9BPV - chains A and C of the 3 polymer chains in the assembly; structure by electron microscopy, 3.00 A resolution.

# Chain A
Name: Interleukin-10 receptor subunit beta
From: Homo sapiens
UniProt: Q08334 (I10R2_HUMAN); residues 20-220 here = UniProt positions 20-220
Chain sequence (212 residues; row label = number of the first residue in the row):
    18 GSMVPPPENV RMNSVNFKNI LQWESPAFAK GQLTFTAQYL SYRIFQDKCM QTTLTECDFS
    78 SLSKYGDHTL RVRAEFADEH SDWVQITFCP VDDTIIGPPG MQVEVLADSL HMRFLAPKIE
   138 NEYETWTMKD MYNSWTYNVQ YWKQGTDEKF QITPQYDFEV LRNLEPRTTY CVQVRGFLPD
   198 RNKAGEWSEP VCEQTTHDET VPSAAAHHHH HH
Unresolved in the structure: 18-19, 215-229
Disulfide bonds: Cys66-Cys74, Cys188-Cys209
Differences from the reference sequence: expression tag (18-19, 221-229); conflict Gln49 (Asn in Q08334), Gln68 (Asn in Q08334), Gln102 (Asn in Q08334), Asp147 (Asn in Q08334), Met148 (Val in Q08334), Gln161 (Asn in Q08334), Arg184 (Trp in Q08334)
UniProt features mapped onto this chain:
  - natural variant: Lys47 (K47E: Risk factor for HBV infection)

# Chain C
Name: Interferon lambda-3
From: Homo sapiens
UniProt: Q8IZI9 (IFNL3_HUMAN); residues 1-163 here correspond to UniProt positions 34-196 (UniProt number = residue number + 33)
Chain sequence (176 residues; numbered -1 to 174; the number before each row is that of its first residue; numbers below 1 keep their minus sign (Gly-1 is residue -1)):
    -1 GSARGCHIAQ FKSLSPQELQ AFKRAKDALE ESLLLKDCKC RSRLFPRTWD LRQLQVRERP
    59 VALEAELALT LKVLEATADT DPALGDVLDQ PLHTLHHILS QLRACIQPQP TAGPRTRGRL
   119 HHWLHRLQEA PKKESPGCLE ASVTFNLFRL LTRDLNCVAS GDLCVAAAHH HHHHHH
Unresolved in the structure: -1 to 3, 106-114, 164-174
Disulfide bonds: Cys4-Cys103, Cys38-Cys136, Cys155-Cys162
Differences from the reference sequence: expression tag (-1 to 0, 164-174)

# Chain A / chain C interface
Pairs across the interface (33; chain A residue first):
  Ser58(A) - Asp87(C)  hydrogen bond
  Tyr59(A) - Glu73(C)  hydrogen bond
  Tyr59(A) - Asp87(C)  hydrogen bond (backbone-side chain)
  Tyr59(A) - Leu90(C)  hydrophobic
  Arg60(A) - Asp77(C)  salt bridge
  Ile61(A) - Asp87(C)
  Ser78(A) - Gln88(C)
  Leu79(A) - Gln88(C)
  Ser80(A) - Glu16(C)  hydrogen bond
  Ser80(A) - Gln88(C)
  Ser80(A) - Thr92(C)
  Tyr82(A) - Phe9(C)  hydrophobic
  Tyr82(A) - Ser11(C)  hydrogen bond (side chain-backbone)
  Tyr82(A) - Leu12(C)
  Tyr82(A) - Ser13(C)  hydrogen bond (side chain-backbone)
  Tyr82(A) - Glu16(C)
  Tyr82(A) - His91(C)
  Tyr82(A) - His95(C)
  Gly83(A) - His95(C)
  Asp84(A) - His91(C)  hydrogen bond (backbone-side chain)
  His85(A) - His91(C)
  Val108(A) - Gln8(C)
  Asn138(A) - Gln15(C)  hydrogen bond (backbone-side chain)
  Glu139(A) - Ser13(C)
  Glu139(A) - Pro14(C)
  Glu139(A) - Gln15(C)  hydrogen bond (side chain-backbone)
  Tyr140(A) - Gln18(C)
  Trp143(A) - Ser11(C)
  Trp143(A) - Leu12(C)
  Trp143(A) - Ser13(C)
  Trp143(A) - Pro14(C)
  Asn150(A) - Ala7(C)  hydrogen bond (side chain-backbone)
  Asn150(A) - Gln8(C)
Interface residues without a listed pair, chain A (19 interface residues in all): Asp197, Arg198
Interface residues without a listed pair, chain C (21 interface residues in all): His5, Lys10, Leu69
The authors on this interface:
  - residue pairs: Tyr59(A)-Glu73(C) (hydrogen bond), Tyr82(A)-Ser11(C) (hydrogen bond), Ser13(C)-Tyr82(A) (hydrogen bond), Asp87(C)-Tyr59(A) (hydrogen bond)
  - interface residues, chain A: Tyr140(A), Trp143(A)

# In short
19 residues of chain A and 21 residues of chain C are in contact; the contacts include 10 hydrogen bonds and 1
salt bridge. Polar contacts include Arg60(A)-Asp77(C), Ser58(A)-Asp87(C) and Tyr59(A)-Glu73(C). The authors
report hydrogen bonds between Tyr59(A) and Glu73(C), Tyr82(A) and Ser11(C) and Ser13(C) and Tyr82(A) among
others. The paper reports interface residues Tyr140(A) and Trp143(A).
Chain A is Interleukin-10 receptor subunit beta and chain C is Interferon lambda-3, both from Homo sapiens;
the structure, Structure of the IFN-lambda3/IFN-lambdaR1/IL-10Rbeta receptor complex with an engineered
IL-10Rbeta, was determined by electron microscopy (same publication as 9BPU).
